8RNB - chains D and C of the 5 polymer chains in the assembly; structure by electron microscopy, 3.31 A resolution.

[Chain D]
Molecule: Polymerase acidic protein
Source organism: Influenza B virus (B/Memphis/13/2003)
Notes: EC 3.1.-.-
Reference sequence: Q5V8Z9 (Q5V8Z9_9INFB); residues 1-726 here = UniProt positions 1-726
Chain sequence (726 residues; row label = number of the first residue in the row):
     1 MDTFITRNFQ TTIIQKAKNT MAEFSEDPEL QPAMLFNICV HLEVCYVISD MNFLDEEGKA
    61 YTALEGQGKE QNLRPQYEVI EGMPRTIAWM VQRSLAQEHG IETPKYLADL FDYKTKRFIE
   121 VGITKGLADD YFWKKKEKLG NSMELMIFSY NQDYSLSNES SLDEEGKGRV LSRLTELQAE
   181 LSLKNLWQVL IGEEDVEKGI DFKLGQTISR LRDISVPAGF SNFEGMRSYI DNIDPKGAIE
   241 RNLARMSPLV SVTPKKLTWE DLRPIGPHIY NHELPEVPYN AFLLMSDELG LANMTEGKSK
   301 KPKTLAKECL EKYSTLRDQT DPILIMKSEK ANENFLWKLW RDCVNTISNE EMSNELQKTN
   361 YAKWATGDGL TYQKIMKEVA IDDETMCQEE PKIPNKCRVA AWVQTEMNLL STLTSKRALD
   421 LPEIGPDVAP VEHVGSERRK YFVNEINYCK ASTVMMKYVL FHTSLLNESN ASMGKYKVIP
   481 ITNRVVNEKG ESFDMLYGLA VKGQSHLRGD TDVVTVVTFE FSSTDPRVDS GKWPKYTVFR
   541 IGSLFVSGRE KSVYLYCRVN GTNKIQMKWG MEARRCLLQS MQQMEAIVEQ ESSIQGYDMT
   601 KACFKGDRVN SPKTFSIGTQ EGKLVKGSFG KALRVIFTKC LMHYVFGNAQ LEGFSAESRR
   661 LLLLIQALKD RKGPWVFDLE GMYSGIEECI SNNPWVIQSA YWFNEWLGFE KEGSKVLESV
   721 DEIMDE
Disordered / not traced: 62-74, 717-726
From the paper describing this entry:
  - mutagenesis - K631A/R634A: decreased catalytic activity
  - mutagenesis - K631A/R634A: decreased binding to Acidic leucine-rich nuclear phosphoprotein 32 family member A

[Chain C]
Molecule: Polymerase basic protein 2
Source organism: Influenza B virus (B/Memphis/13/2003)
Reference sequence: Q5V8X3 (Q5V8X3_9INFB); residues 1-770 here = UniProt positions 1-770
Chain sequence (799 residues; numbered 1 to 799; the number before each row is that of its first residue):
     1 MTLAKIELLK QLLRDNEAKT VLKQTTVDQY NIIRKFNTSR IEKNPSLRMK WAMCSNFPLA
    61 LTKGDMANRI PLEYKGIQLK TNAEDIGTKG QMCSIAAVTW WNTYGPIGDT EGFERVYESF
   121 FLRKMRLDNA TWGRITFGPV ERVRKRVLLN PLTKEMPPDE ASNVIMEILF PKEAGIPRES
   181 TWIHRELIKE KREKLKGTMI TPIVLAYMLE RELVARRRFL PVAGATSAEF IEMLHCLQGE
   241 NWRQIYHPGG NKLTESRSQS MIVACRKIIR RSIVASNPLE LAVEIANKTV IDTEPLKSCL
   301 AAIDGGDVAC DIIRAALGLK IRQRQRFGRL ELKRISGRGF KNDEEILIGN GTIQKIGIWD
   361 GEEEFHVRCG ECRGILKKSK MKLEKLLINS AKKEDMRDLI ILCMVFSQDT RMFQGVRGEI
   421 NFLNRAGQLL SPMYQLQRYF LNRSNDLFDQ WGYEESPKAS ELHGINESMN ASDYTLKGVV
   481 VTRNVIDDFS STETEKVSIT KNLSLIKRTG EVIMGANDVS ELESQAQLMI TYDTPKMWEM
   541 GTTKELVQNT YQWVLKNLVT LKAQFLLGKE DMFQWDAFEA FESIIPQKMA GQYSGFARAV
   601 LKQMRDQEVM KTDQFIKLLP FCFSPPKLRS NGEPYQFLKL VLKGGGENFI EVRKGSPLFS
   661 YNPQTEVLTI CGRMMSLKGK IEDEERNRSM GNAVLAGFLV SGKYDPDLGD FKTIEELEKL
   721 KPGEKANILL YQGKPVKVVK RKRYSALSND ISQGIKRQRM TVESMGWALS GWSHPQFEKG
   781 GGSGGGSGGS AWSHPQFEK
Disordered / not traced: 1-540, 679-799
Sequence notes: expression tag (771-799)

[Chain D / chain C interface]
Contacting residue pairs - 15 pairs, chain D then chain C:
  K312(D) with E647(C)
  Y313(D) with E647(C)
  S314(D) with K544(C); E647(C), hydrogen bond (backbone-side chain)
  T315(D) with K544(C); E647(C); G672(C)
  Q319(D) with G672(C)
  D321(D) with R673(C), salt bridge
  F545(D) with G655(C); S656(C); P657(C)
  G548(D) with E651(C); R653(C), hydrogen bond (backbone-side chain)
  E550(D) with S660(C)
Also at the interface, not in a pair above, chain D (11 interface residues in all): S547, R549

[Overview]
The interface between chain D and chain C involves 11 residues on one side and 10 on the other, with 2
hydrogen bonds and 1 salt bridge. Among the polar pairs are D321(D)-R673(C), S314(D)-E647(C) and
G548(D)-R653(C). The paper reports that K631A/R634A of chain D reduce catalytic activity; K631A/R634A of chain
D reduce binding to Acidic leucine-rich nuclear phosphoprotein 32 family member A.
Here chain D is Polymerase acidic protein and chain C is Polymerase basic protein 2, both from Influenza B
virus (B/Memphis/13/2003). Entry 8RNB (Influenza B polymerase, encapsidase plus 627(R) / human ANP32A (from
"Influenza B polymerase apo-trimer" | Local ...) was determined by electron microscopy (same publication as
8RN1, 8RN2, 8RN3, 8RN4, 8RN5, 8RN6 and 5 further entries).
